Entry 8DN6 (X-ray diffraction, 3.00 A resolution); this record covers chains C and D of the 3 polymer chains in the assembly.

[Chain C]
Protein: fabtc2_HC
Source organism: synthetic construct
Chain sequence (239 residues; numbered 1 to 239; the number before each row is that of its first residue):
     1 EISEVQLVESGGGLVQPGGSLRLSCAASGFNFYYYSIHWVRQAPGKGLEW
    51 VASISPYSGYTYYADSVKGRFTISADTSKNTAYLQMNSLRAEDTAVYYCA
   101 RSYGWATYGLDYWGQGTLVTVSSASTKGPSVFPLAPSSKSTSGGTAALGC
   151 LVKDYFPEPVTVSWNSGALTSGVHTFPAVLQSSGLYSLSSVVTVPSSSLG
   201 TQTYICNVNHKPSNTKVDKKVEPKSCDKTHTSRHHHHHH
Unresolved in the structure: 1-2, 225-239
Disulfides: C25-C99, C150-C206

[Chain D]
Protein: fabtc2_LC
Source organism: synthetic construct
Chain sequence (215 residues; numbered 1 to 215; the number before each row is that of its first residue):
     1 SDIQMTQSPSSLSASVGDRVTITCRASQSVSSAVAWYQQKPGKAPKLLIY
    51 SASSLYSGVPSRFSGSRSGTDFTLTISSLQPEDFATYYCQQHFWELITFG
   101 QGTKVEIKRTVAAPSVFIFPPSDSQLKSGTASVVCLLNNFYPREAKVQWK
   151 VDNALQSGNSQESVTEQDSKDSTYSLSSTLTLSKADYEKHKVYACEVTHQ
   201 GLSSPVTKSFNRGEC
Unresolved in the structure: 1
Disulfides: C24-C89, C135-C195

[Interface between chain C and chain D]
Contacting residue pairs (64; chain C residue first):
  H38(C) with I97(D)
  V40(C) with F99(D), hydrophobic
  Q42(C) with Q39(D), hydrogen bond
  K46(C) with Y88(D)
  G47(C) with Y88(D)
  L48(C) with F99(D)
  W50(C) with E95(D); I97(D)
  Y62(C) with W94(D); E95(D)
  Y98(C) with K43(D), hydrogen bond (side chain-backbone); A44(D), hydrophobic
  W105(C) with W94(D); E95(D)
  A106(C) with H92(D); W94(D)
  T107(C) with A33(D)
  Y108(C) with H92(D), hydrogen bond (backbone-side chain)
  L110(C) with Y37(D), hydrogen bond (backbone-side chain); L47(D); Q90(D); H92(D)
  D111(C) with L47(D); Y56(D)
  Y112(C) with Y56(D)
  W113(C) with Y37(D); P45(D)
  G114(C) with A44(D)
  F132(C) with S122(D); Q125(D)
  P133(C) with S122(D)
  L134(C) with F119(D), hydrophobic; V134(D), hydrophobic
  A135(C) with F119(D)
  S138(C) with C215(D)
  T141(C) with V116(D); F117(D); K208(D)
  S142(C) with S115(D); F117(D)
  A147(C) with F117(D), hydrophobic; F119(D); L136(D), hydrophobic
  L151(C) with S132(D)
  K153(C) with Q125(D); S132(D); T181(D)
  H174(C) with N138(D), hydrogen bond; N139(D); D168(D), salt bridge; S175(D), hydrogen bond
  F176(C) with L136(D), hydrophobic; T165(D); S175(D); S177(D)
  P177(C) with S163(D), hydrogen bond (backbone-side chain); V164(D)
  V179(C) with Q161(D); E162(D)
  L180(C) with Q161(D), hydrogen bond (backbone-side chain)
  Q181(C) with Q161(D)
  S189(C) with S177(D)
  V191(C) with L136(D), hydrophobic
  T193(C) with N138(D)
Interface residues without a listed pair, chain C (42 interface residues in all): E49, S53, G109, T175, K219
Interface residues without a listed pair, chain D (43 interface residues in all): A35, Y50, S51, S124, T130, L176

[In short]
The interface between chain C and chain D involves 42 residues on one side and 43 on the other; the contacts
include 8 hydrogen bonds and 1 salt bridge. Among the polar pairs are H174(C)-D168(D), Q42(C)-Q39(D) and
Y98(C)-K43(D).
Chain C is fabtc2_HC and chain D is fabtc2_LC, both from synthetic construct; the structure, The crystal
structure of the Arabidopsis thaliana Toc75 POTRA domains in complex with fab tc2, was determined by X-ray
diffraction (same publication as 8DN7).
